Entry 8OQS (X-ray diffraction, 2.33 A resolution); this record covers chains A and C of the 4 polymer chains in the assembly.

[Chain A]
Protein: 3-hydroxyacyl-CoA dehydrogenase
Source organism: Mycobacterium tuberculosis H37Rv
Notes: EC 1.1.1.35
Reference sequence: O53872 (O53872_MYCTU); numbering as in UniProt (aligned over 1-720)
Chain sequence (736 residues; row label = number of the first residue in the row; numbers below 1 keep their minus sign (Met-15 is residue -15)):
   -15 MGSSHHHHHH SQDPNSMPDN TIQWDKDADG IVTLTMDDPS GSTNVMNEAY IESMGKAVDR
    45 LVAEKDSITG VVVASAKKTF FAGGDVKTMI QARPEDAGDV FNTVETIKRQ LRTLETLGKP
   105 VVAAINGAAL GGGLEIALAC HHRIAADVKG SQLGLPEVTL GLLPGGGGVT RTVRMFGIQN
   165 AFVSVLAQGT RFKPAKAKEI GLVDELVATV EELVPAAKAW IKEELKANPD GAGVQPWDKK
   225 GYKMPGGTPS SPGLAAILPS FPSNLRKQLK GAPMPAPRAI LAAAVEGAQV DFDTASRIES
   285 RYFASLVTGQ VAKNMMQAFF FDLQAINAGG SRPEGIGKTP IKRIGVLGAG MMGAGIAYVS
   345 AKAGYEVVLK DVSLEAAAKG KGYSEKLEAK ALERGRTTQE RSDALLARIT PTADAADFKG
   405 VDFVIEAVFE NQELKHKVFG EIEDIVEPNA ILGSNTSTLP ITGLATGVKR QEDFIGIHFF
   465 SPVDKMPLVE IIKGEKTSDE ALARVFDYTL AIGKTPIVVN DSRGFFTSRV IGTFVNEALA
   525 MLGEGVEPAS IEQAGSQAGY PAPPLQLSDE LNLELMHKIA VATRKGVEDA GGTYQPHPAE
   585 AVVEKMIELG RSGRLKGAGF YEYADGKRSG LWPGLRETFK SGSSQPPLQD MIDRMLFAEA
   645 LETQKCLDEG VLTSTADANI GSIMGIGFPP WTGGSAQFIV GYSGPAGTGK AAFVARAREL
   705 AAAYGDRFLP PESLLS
Disordered / not traced: -15 to -14, 720
Sequence notes: initiating methionine (-15); expression tag (-14 to 0)
Ligand contacts:
  - 4-phenylbenzenesulfonic acid (VWZ), molecule 1: His-8, His-6, Ser-5, Gln-4, Asp-3, Pro-2, Ser0, Met1, Pro2, Glu32, Glu36
  - 4-phenylbenzenesulfonic acid (VWZ), molecule 2: Met30, Asn31, Glu32, Ile35, Gly68, Asp69, Thr72, Met73, Thr87, Val88, Ile91, Gly115, Gly116, Glu119, Glu141, Leu147, Gly149, Gly150, Phe287
  - 4-phenylbenzenesulfonic acid (VWZ), molecule 3: Thr72, Met73, Gln75, Ala76, Asp80, Asp83, Val84, Thr87, Val88, Phe287, Val291
  - 4-phenylbenzenesulfonic acid (VWZ), molecule 4: Phe303, Lys469, Met470, Pro471, Ile515, Pro545, Ala546, Leu551, Ile667, Met668, Gly669, Ile670, Gly671
  - 4-phenylbenzenesulfonic acid (VWZ), molecule 5: Ser441, His462, Ser512, Ile515, Gly516, Asn520, Leu555, Leu559, Met560, Ile563
  - 4-phenylbenzenesulfonic acid (VWZ), molecule 6: Thr442, Pro444, Arg507, Gly508, Ser512, Arg513, Ile563, Ala566, Thr567

[Chain C]
Protein: Putative acyltransferase Rv0859
Source organism: Mycobacterium tuberculosis H37Rv
Notes: EC 2.3.1.-
Reference sequence: O53871 (Y0859_MYCTU); residues 1-403 here = UniProt positions 1-403
Chain sequence (403 residues; each row starts with the number of its first residue):
     1 MSEEAFIYEA IRTPRGKQKN GSLHEVKPLS LVVGLIDELR KRHPDLDENL ISDVILGCVS
    61 PVGDQGGDIA RAAVLASGMP VTSGGVQLNR FCASGLEAVN TAAQKVRSGW DDLVLAGGVE
   121 SMSRVPMGSD GGAMGLDPAT NYDVMFVPQS IGADLIATIE GFSREDVDAY ALRSQQKAAE
   181 AWSGGYFAKS VVPVRDQNGL LILDHDEHMR PDTTKEGLAK LKPAFEGLAA LGGFDDVALQ
   241 KYHWVEKINH VHTGGNSSGI VDGAALVMIG SAAAGKLQGL TPRARIVATA TSGADPVIML
   301 TGPTPATRKV LDRAGLTVDD IDLFELNEAF ASVVLKFQKD LNIPDEKLNV NGGAIAMGHP
   361 LGATGAMILG TMVDELERRN ARRALITLCI GGGMGVATII ERV
Disordered / not traced: 1
Ligand contacts: 4-phenylbenzenesulfonic acid (VWZ): Phe91, Cys92, Met127, Met134, Val144, Met145, Phe146, Val147, Gln149, Pro296, Met299, Gly391, Gly392

[Interface between chain A and chain C]
Contacting residue pairs - 21 pairs, chain A then chain C:
  Ala81(A) - Asn198(C)
  Ala81(A) - Leu200(C)
  Gly82(A) - Leu200(C)
  Phe85(A) - Leu200(C)  hydrophobic
  Gln273(A) - Lys27(C)  hydrogen bond
  Gln273(A) - Asp64(C)  hydrogen bond
  Gln273(A) - Arg124(C)
  Val274(A) - His24(C)
  Val274(A) - Arg124(C)
  Thr278(A) - His24(C)
  Thr278(A) - Glu25(C)
  Arg281(A) - Glu25(C)  salt bridge
  Ile282(A) - Glu25(C)
  Arg285(A) - Glu25(C)  salt bridge
  Arg285(A) - Asp196(C)  salt bridge
  Arg285(A) - Gln197(C)
  Arg285(A) - Asn198(C)  hydrogen bond (backbone-side chain)
  Tyr286(A) - Gln197(C)
  Ala288(A) - Asn198(C)
  Ser289(A) - Gln197(C)  hydrogen bond
  Ser289(A) - Asn198(C)  hydrogen bond (backbone-side chain)
Also at the interface, not in a pair above, chain A (14 interface residues in all): Glu270, Asp275
Also at the interface, not in a pair above, chain C (10 interface residues in all): Ile202

[Overview]
14 residues of chain A face 10 of chain C across their interface, with 5 hydrogen bonds and 3 salt bridges.
Polar pairs include Arg281(A)-Glu25(C), Arg285(A)-Glu25(C) and Arg285(A)-Asp196(C). Bound to chain A: 6 copies
of 4-phenylbenzenesulfonic acid. Bound to chain C: 4-phenylbenzenesulfonic acid.
Chain A is 3-hydroxyacyl-CoA dehydrogenase and chain C is Putative acyltransferase Rv0859, both from
Mycobacterium tuberculosis H37Rv; the structure, Structure of Mycobacterium tuberculosis beta-oxidation
trifunctional enzyme in complex with Fragment-M-83, was determined by X-ray diffraction, deposited together
with 8OPU, 8OPV, 8OPW, 8OPX, 8OPY, 8OQL and 10 further entries.
